PDB entry 6RE2 | electron microscopy, 3.20 A resolution | chains 4 and 7 of the 31 polymer chains in the assembly

[Chain 4]
Name: Mitochondrial ATP synthase associated protein ASA4
From: Polytomella sp. Pringsheim 198.80
Reference sequence: D7NIZ2 (D7NIZ2_9CHLO); residues 1-294 here = UniProt positions 1-294
Chain sequence (294 residues; numbered 1 to 294; the number before each row is that of its first residue):
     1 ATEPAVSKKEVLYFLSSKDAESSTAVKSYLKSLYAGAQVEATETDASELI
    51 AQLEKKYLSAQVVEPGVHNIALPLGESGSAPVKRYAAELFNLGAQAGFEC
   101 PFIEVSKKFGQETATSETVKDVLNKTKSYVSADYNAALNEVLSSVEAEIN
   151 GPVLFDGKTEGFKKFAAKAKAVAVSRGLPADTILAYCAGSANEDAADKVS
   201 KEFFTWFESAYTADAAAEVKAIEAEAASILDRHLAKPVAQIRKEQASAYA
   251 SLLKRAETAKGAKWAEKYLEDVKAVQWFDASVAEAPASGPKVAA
Disordered / not traced: 1-4

[Chain 7]
Name: Mitochondrial ATP synthase associated protein ASA7
From: Polytomella sp. Pringsheim 198.80
Reference sequence: D8V7I2 (D8V7I2_9CHLO); numbering as in UniProt (aligned over 1-190)
Chain sequence (190 residues; row label = number of the first residue in the row):
     1 MSSVRAGVEAGRRDLTTFTFSGLQDAPVAALSGSIKLNVAAKAGKAEVTV
    51 AAGAAKAATQVSAAALRKLSGSKISLAEVARISVLHSSIQNYLLSLSNER
   101 YQLLSQWPDFTTMYGKDFYYRAHPEDLKKFYDAADEYYKLYETVTEFDSL
   151 SALASQVVPNYAARRRSTVHPAIGSTVADGAFTNFLLSKQ
Disordered / not traced: 1-14

[Interface between chain 4 and chain 7]
Residue-residue contacts (121; chain 4 residue first):
  K56(4) - T168(7)
  V63(4) - R165(7)
  V63(4) - P171(7)  hydrophobic
  E64(4) - A162(7)
  E64(4) - R166(7)  salt bridge
  V67(4) - L85(7)
  V67(4) - Y161(7)  hydrophobic
  V67(4) - R165(7)
  H68(4) - S83(7)
  H68(4) - V84(7)  hydrogen bond (backbone-backbone)
  H68(4) - L85(7)  hydrogen bond (backbone-backbone)
  H68(4) - V158(7)
  H68(4) - A162(7)
  I70(4) - L85(7)
  A71(4) - V84(7)  hydrophobic
  A71(4) - S88(7)
  L72(4) - L85(7)  hydrophobic
  L72(4) - S88(7)  hydrogen bond (backbone-side chain)
  L72(4) - I89(7)  hydrophobic
  L74(4) - S88(7)
  L74(4) - I89(7)  hydrophobic
  L74(4) - Y92(7)  hydrophobic
  G75(4) - Y92(7)
  Y85(4) - Y161(7)  hydrogen bond
  L89(4) - A172(7)  hydrophobic
  F90(4) - A172(7)  hydrophobic
  G93(4) - H170(7)
  F98(4) - V169(7)
  F98(4) - H170(7)
  F98(4) - P171(7)
  E99(4) - H170(7)  hydrogen bond (backbone-side chain)
  P101(4) - H170(7)
  P101(4) - I173(7)
  F102(4) - G180(7)
  F102(4) - A181(7)
  F102(4) - N184(7)
  E104(4) - V169(7)
  V105(4) - V169(7)  hydrophobic
  V105(4) - I173(7)  hydrophobic
  V105(4) - A181(7)  hydrophobic
  S106(4) - A181(7)
  K108(4) - V169(7)
  F109(4) - A178(7)
  F109(4) - A181(7)
  F109(4) - F182(7)
  F109(4) - F185(7)  hydrophobic
  T113(4) - F185(7)
  V122(4) - F182(7)
  V122(4) - L186(7)  hydrophobic
  L123(4) - F182(7)  hydrophobic
  T126(4) - F182(7)
  Y129(4) - V169(7)  hydrophobic
  Y129(4) - A178(7)
  V130(4) - D179(7)
  V130(4) - F182(7)  hydrophobic
  S131(4) - S175(7)
  S131(4) - D179(7)  hydrogen bond
  Y134(4) - T183(7)
  L138(4) - F182(7)  hydrophobic
  L138(4) - L186(7)  hydrophobic
  F155(4) - F185(7)  hydrophobic
  F155(4) - L186(7)  hydrophobic
  F155(4) - Q190(7)
  D156(4) - Q190(7)
  F162(4) - L186(7)
  A166(4) - L187(7)  hydrophobic
  A169(4) - L187(7)  hydrophobic
  K170(4) - L187(7)
  A173(4) - T183(7)
  L178(4) - T183(7)
  I183(4) - G180(7)
  I183(4) - N184(7)
  L184(4) - N184(7)
  L184(4) - L187(7)
  L184(4) - S188(7)
  C187(4) - N184(7)  hydrogen bond
  W206(4) - T176(7)
  W206(4) - G180(7)
  F207(4) - V177(7)  hydrophobic
  A210(4) - T176(7)  hydrogen bond (backbone-side chain)
  A210(4) - V177(7)  hydrophobic
  D214(4) - G174(7)  hydrogen bond (side chain-backbone)
  D214(4) - S175(7)
  D214(4) - T176(7)  hydrogen bond
  D214(4) - V177(7)
  E218(4) - R164(7)  salt bridge
  E218(4) - R165(7)  salt bridge
  I222(4) - Y161(7)  hydrophobic
  E223(4) - Y92(7)
  E225(4) - V157(7)
  E225(4) - N160(7)
  A226(4) - Y92(7)  hydrophobic
  A226(4) - L93(7)
  A227(4) - L96(7)  hydrophobic
  I229(4) - L153(7)  hydrophobic
  I229(4) - V157(7)  hydrophobic
  L230(4) - L93(7)  hydrophobic
  L230(4) - L96(7)  hydrophobic
  L230(4) - S97(7)
  L230(4) - L150(7)  hydrophobic
  L230(4) - L153(7)  hydrophobic
  D231(4) - R100(7)  salt bridge
  H233(4) - S149(7)  hydrogen bond
  H233(4) - L153(7)
  L234(4) - R100(7)
  L234(4) - T143(7)
  L234(4) - V144(7)  hydrophobic
  K236(4) - K139(7)
  K236(4) - T143(7)  hydrogen bond (backbone-side chain)
  V238(4) - E142(7)
  V238(4) - T143(7)
  V238(4) - E146(7)
  I241(4) - T143(7)
  I241(4) - S149(7)
  R242(4) - E146(7)  salt bridge
  Q245(4) - S149(7)  hydrogen bond (side chain-backbone)
  Q245(4) - A152(7)
  V275(4) - R81(7)
  F278(4) - V79(7)  hydrophobic
  F278(4) - R81(7)
  D279(4) - R81(7)  salt bridge
Other interface residues (no listed pair), chain 4 (77 interface residues in all): A60, N69, G110, V119, G157, F165, A180, Y211, A235, P237, P290
Other interface residues (no listed pair), chain 7 (57 interface residues in all): A80, I82, L140, D148, Q156, K189

[Overview]
77 residues of chain 4 and 57 residues of chain 7 are in contact; the contacts include 13 hydrogen bonds and 6
salt bridges. Polar pairs include E64(4)-R166(7), E218(4)-R164(7) and E218(4)-R165(7).
Chain 4 is Mitochondrial ATP synthase associated protein ASA4 and chain 7 is Mitochondrial ATP synthase
associated protein ASA7, both from Polytomella sp. Pringsheim 198.80; the structure, Cryo-EM structure of
Polytomella F-ATP synthase, Rotary substate 2B, composite map, was determined by electron microscopy (same
publication as 6RD4, 6RD5, 6RD6, 6RD7, 6RD8, 6RD9 and 46 further entries).
